PDB entry 6ITQ | X-ray diffraction, 1.53 A resolution | chains A and C of the 4 polymer chains in the assembly

[Chain A (and C)]
Protein: anti-cortisol camelid antibody
Source organism: Camelus bactrianus
Notes: antibody fragment or engineered binder; chain C of this document is another copy of the same molecule, construct and numbering; everything in this record applies to it too
Sequence (127 residues; each row starts with the number of its first residue):
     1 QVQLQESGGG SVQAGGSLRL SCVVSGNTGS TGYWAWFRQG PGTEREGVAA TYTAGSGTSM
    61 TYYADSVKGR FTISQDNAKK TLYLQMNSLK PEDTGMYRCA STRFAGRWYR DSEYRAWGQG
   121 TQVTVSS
Disordered / not traced: 42-44, 57, 127 (chain C: 57, 127)
Small-molecule neighbours: cortisol (HCY; (11alpha,14beta)-11,17,21-trihydroxypregn-4-ene-3,20-dione): Val-24, Thr-28, Gly-29, Ser-30, Thr-31, Gly-32, Tyr-33, Trp-34, Thr-53, Gln-75, Asn-77, Lys-80, Ser-101, Thr-102, Arg-103

[Interface between chain A and chain C]
Contacting residue pairs (29; chain A residue first):
  Ser-17(A) with Asp-76(C); Asn-77(C); Ala-78(C), hydrogen bond (side chain-backbone)
  Arg-19(A) with Ser-74(C), hydrogen bond; Tyr-83(C)
  Ser-59(A) with Gly-69(C)
  Lys-68(A) with Thr-58(C)
  Gly-69(A) with Thr-58(C), hydrogen bond (backbone-side chain); Ser-59(C), hydrogen bond (backbone-backbone)
  Thr-72(A) with Thr-72(C); Ile-73(C); Ser-74(C)
  Ile-73(A) with Thr-72(C)
  Ser-74(A) with Thr-72(C)
  Gln-75(A) with Gln-85(C); Asn-87(C), hydrogen bond (backbone-side chain)
  Asp-76(A) with Ser-17(C); Gln-85(C), hydrogen bond; Asn-87(C)
  Asn-77(A) with Ser-17(C); Asn-87(C), hydrogen bond (backbone-side chain)
  Ala-78(A) with Ser-17(C), hydrogen bond (backbone-side chain)
  Gln-85(A) with Gln-75(C); Asp-76(C), hydrogen bond; Tyr-83(C)
  Asn-87(A) with Gln-75(C), hydrogen bond (side chain-backbone); Asp-76(C); Asn-77(C), hydrogen bond (side chain-backbone)
  Ser-88(A) with Ser-56(C), hydrogen bond (side chain-backbone)
Also at the interface, not in a pair above, chain A (18 interface residues in all): Thr-58, Arg-70, Tyr-83

[Summary]
18 residues of chain A and 15 residues of chain C are in contact, with 12 hydrogen bonds. Polar pairs include
Ser-17(A)/Ala-78(C), Arg-19(A)/Ser-74(C) and Gly-69(A)/Thr-58(C). Ligands of chain A: cortisol.
Both chains are anti-cortisol camelid antibody (Camelus bactrianus). Entry 6ITQ (Crystal structure of cortisol
complexed with its nanobody at pH 10.5) was determined by X-ray diffraction (same publication as 6ITP).
